PDB entry 4R7M | X-ray diffraction, 2.85 A resolution | chains A and F of the 6 polymer chains in the assembly

== Chain A (and F) ==
Protein: M17 leucyl aminopeptidase
From: Plasmodium falciparum 3D7
Notes: chain F of this document is another copy of the same molecule, construct and numbering; everything in this record applies to it too
Reference sequence: Q8IL11 (Q8IL11_PLAF7); numbering as in UniProt (aligned over 84-605)
Chain sequence (528 residues; each row starts with the number of its first residue):
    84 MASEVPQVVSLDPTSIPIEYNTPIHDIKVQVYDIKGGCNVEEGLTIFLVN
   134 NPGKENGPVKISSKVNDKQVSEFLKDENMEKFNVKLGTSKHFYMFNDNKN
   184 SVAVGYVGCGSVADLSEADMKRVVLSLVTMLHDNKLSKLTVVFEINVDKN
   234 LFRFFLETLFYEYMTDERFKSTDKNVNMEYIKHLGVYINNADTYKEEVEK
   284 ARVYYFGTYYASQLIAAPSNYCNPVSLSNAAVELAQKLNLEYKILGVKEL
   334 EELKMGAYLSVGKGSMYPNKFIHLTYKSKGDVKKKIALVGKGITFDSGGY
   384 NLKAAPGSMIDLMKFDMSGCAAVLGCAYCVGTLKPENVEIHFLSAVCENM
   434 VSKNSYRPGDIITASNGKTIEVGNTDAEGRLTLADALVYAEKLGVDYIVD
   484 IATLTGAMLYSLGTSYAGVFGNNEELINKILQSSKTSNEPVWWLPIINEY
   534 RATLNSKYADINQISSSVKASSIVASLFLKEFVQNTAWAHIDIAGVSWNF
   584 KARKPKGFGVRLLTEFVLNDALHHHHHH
Not modelled in the structure: 84-85, 260-261, 604-611 (chain F: 84-85, 136-137, 256-261, 604-611)
Sequence notes: engineered mutation Gln152 (Asn in Q8IL11), Gln515 (Asn in Q8IL11), Gln546 (Asn in Q8IL11); expression tag (606-611)
Ion coordination: Zn2+ site 1: Lys374, Asp379, Asp399, Glu461 (together with 3MW); Zn2+ site 2: Asp379, Asp459, Glu461 (together with 3MW)
Small-molecule neighbours:
  - 3MW (4-amino-N-{(1R)-2-(hydroxyamino)-2-oxo-1-[4-(1H-pyrazol-1-yl)phenyl]ethyl}benzamide): Lys374, Asp379, Lys386, Ser391, Met392, Leu395, Met396, Phe398, Asp399, Asn457, Asp459, Ala460, Glu461, Gly462, Arg463, Thr486, Leu487, Thr488, Gly489, Leu492, Ile547, Ser554, Ala577, Phe583
  - carbonate ion (CO3): Lys374, Ala460, Glu461, Gly462, Arg463, Leu487, Thr488, Ala558
UniProt features mapped onto this chain:
  - region: Asn384 to Ser401 (L13 loop)
  - active site: Lys386, Arg463
  - binding site (a peptide): Lys374, Asp379, Lys386, Asp399, Asp459
  - binding site (Zn(2+)): Lys374, Asp379, Asp394, Met396, Asp399, Asp459, Glu461
  - site: Lys386 (Essential for hexamer stabilization)
  - mutagenesis: Asp379 (D379A: 6.5-fold reduction in catalytic efficiency in the presence of Co(2+); 854-fold reduction in catalytic efficiency in the presence of Mn(2+); substrate affinity is slightly reduced ...), Lys386 (K386A: 100-fold decrease in catalytic efficiency. 2-fold decrease in substrate affinity. Loss of hexamer formation with formation of dimers and trimers), Ala387 (A387P: 16-fold decrease in catalytic efficiency. No effect on hexamer formation), Ala388 to Gly390 (8-fold decrease in catalytic efficiency. 3-fold decrease in substrate affinity. No effect on hexamer formation), Ala388 to Pro389 (13-fold decrease in catalytic efficiency. 1.5-fold decrease in substrate affinity. No effect on hexamer formation), Asp394 (D394A: 7.5-fold increase in catalytic efficiency. No effect on hexamer formation. 1.7-fold increase in substrate affinity), Glu461 (E461L: 6.5-fold reduction in catalytic efficiency in the presence of Co(2+); 854-fold reduction in catalytic efficiency in the presence of Mn(2+); substrate affinity is slightly reduced ...), Trp525 (W525A: Loss of catalytic activity and impairs oligomerization; when associated with A-533), Tyr533 (Y533A: Loss of catalytic activity and impairs oligomerization; when associated with A-525)

== Chain A / chain F interface ==
Residue-residue contacts (46):
  Ala201(A) with Glu532(F)
  Ala490(A) with Tyr493(F)
  Leu492(A) with Lys552(F); Ala553(F), hydrogen bond (backbone-backbone)
  Tyr493(A) with Ser494(F); Lys552(F); Ala553(F)
  Ser494(A) with Tyr493(F); Ser494(F); Ile556(F)
  Leu495(A) with Pro528(F); Ile530(F); Tyr533(F), hydrogen bond (backbone-side chain); Ile556(F)
  Gly496(A) with Tyr533(F); Ala553(F)
  Thr497(A) with Tyr533(F), hydrogen bond (backbone-side chain)
  Ser498(A) with Ile530(F); Glu532(F), hydrogen bond; Tyr533(F), hydrogen bond (backbone-side chain)
  Tyr499(A) with Ile530(F), hydrophobic; Tyr533(F)
  Trp525(A) with Trp526(F), hydrogen bond (side chain-backbone); Leu527(F); Pro528(F)
  Trp526(A) with Trp525(F), hydrogen bond (backbone-side chain)
  Leu527(A) with Trp525(F); Leu527(F), hydrophobic
  Pro528(A) with Leu495(F); Trp525(F)
  Ile530(A) with Leu495(F); Tyr499(F), hydrophobic
  Glu532(A) with Ala201(F); Ser498(F), hydrogen bond
  Tyr533(A) with Leu495(F), hydrogen bond (side chain-backbone); Gly496(F); Thr497(F), hydrogen bond (side chain-backbone); Ser498(F), hydrogen bond (side chain-backbone)
  Lys552(A) with Leu492(F); Tyr493(F)
  Ala553(A) with Leu492(F), hydrogen bond (backbone-backbone); Tyr493(F); Ser494(F); Gly496(F)
  Ile556(A) with Ser494(F); Leu495(F)
Other interface residues (no listed pair), chain A (21 interface residues in all): Ser554
Other interface residues (no listed pair), chain F (21 interface residues in all): Ala490, Ser554

== In short ==
The chain A/chain F interface involves 21 residues from each chain; the contacts include 12 hydrogen bonds.
Polar contacts include Leu495(A)-Tyr533(F), Thr497(A)-Tyr533(F) and Ser498(A)-Glu532(F). Ligands of chain A:
carbonate ion and compound 3MW.
Chain A and chain F are both M17 leucyl aminopeptidase (Plasmodium falciparum 3D7); the structure, Structure
of the m17 leucyl aminopeptidase from malaria complexed with a hydroxamic acid-based inhibitor, was determined
by X-ray diffraction, deposited together with 4R5T, 4R5V, 4R5X, 4R6T and 4R76.
